Entry 3IY8 (electron microscopy, 14.10 A resolution (very low resolution: no residue pairs are listed; an interface is given only as per-side residue counts)); this record covers chains A and P of the 11 polymer chains in the assembly.

== Chain A ==
Molecule: Leishmania tarentolae mitochondrial small subunit
Source organism: Leishmania tarentolae
Sequence (540 nucleotides; each row starts with the number of its first residue; note: 87 numbers in that range are skipped by the numbering (no residue carries them; nothing is unmodelled there)):
     1 AUUAUACGUA GUCAAUUGUU AUUAUUCAUA UUAAUUUUUU UAAAAGUUUU UUAAUUUUAU
    61 AUUAGUUUAU UUGUUUACAA AUUUAAAUUA UAUUUCAUUA UUUAGGAAUA GUUAAU
   136 UAGAUUUAUU UGUUAAUGCU AUUAAAGGGG UGUGGAAAAA GUGUUAAAUU AUUUAUAUAU
   196 UUAAAUAAUA AAUAAAAUAU AACUUAUUAG UCAGAAAUGG AUGCGAGCCG UUGCGGUAAU
   256 UUCUAUGCUU UUAAAUAUUA UACAUUUAUU UUAUUA
   360 UAUAUGCAAA UAAAAAAUGA CACAUUAAUU AUUAAUUAUA UUAUAUUAUA UUUAUUCACA
   420 UAAGUCAACA AUAUCUAUUU ACUGUUUUUG ACAACAUGAU AAGGAUUAUA AAUGGAAUUA
   480 UAAUUUUAUA AUCAAAACUA AUUUAUUAUA UUAAAUUAGC AUGUUUAGAU AAAACAAUAA
   540 AUUUAGAAGG UAUUCUUGCC CACCAUUCUU UGUAAUAAAG ACAACGUGCA GUAAUUAAUA
   600 UAUUUAUAAA AAUAUAUUUU CUCAUGUU

== Chain P ==
Protein: 30S ribosomal protein S16
Source organism: Escherichia coli
UniProtKB: P0A7T3 (RS16_ECOLI); residues 1-82 here = UniProt positions 1-82
Chain sequence (82 residues; each row starts with the number of its first residue):
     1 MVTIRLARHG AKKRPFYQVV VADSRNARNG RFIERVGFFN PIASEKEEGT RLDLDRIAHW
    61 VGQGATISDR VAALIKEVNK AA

== Chain A / chain P interface ==
At this resolution (14 A) residue pairs are not listed: 7 residues of chain A and 10 of chain P lie at the interface.

== In short ==
Chain A and chain P form an interface of 7 and 10 residues respectively.
Chain A is Leishmania tarentolae mitochondrial small subunit (Leishmania tarentolae) and chain P is 30S
ribosomal protein S16 (Escherichia coli); the structure, Leishmania tarentolae Mitonchondrial Ribosome small
subunit, was determined by electron microscopy.
